Entry 6Y5D (electron microscopy, 4.10 A resolution (low resolution: residue-level contacts below are approximate; hydrogen-bond / salt-bridge calls are withheld)); this record covers chains E and J of the 22 polymer chains in the assembly.

== Chain E ==
Molecule: Histone H3.2
Source organism: Homo sapiens
UniProtKB: Q71DI3 (H32_HUMAN); residue numbers follow UniProt; this construct covers 39-136
Amino-acid sequence (98 residues; row label = number of the first residue in the row):
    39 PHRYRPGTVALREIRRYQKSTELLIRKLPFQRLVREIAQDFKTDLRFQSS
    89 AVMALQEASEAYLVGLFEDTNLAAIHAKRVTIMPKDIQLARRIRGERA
Unresolved in the structure: 135-136
Construct notes: conflict Ala111 (Cys in Q71DI3)
Swiss-Prot annotation at these positions:
  - modified residue: Tyr42 (Phosphotyrosine), Lys57 (N6,N6,N6-trimethyllysine), Ser58 (Phosphoserine), Lys65 (N6-(2-hydroxyisobutyryl)lysine), Lys80 (N6,N6,N6-trimethyllysine), Thr81 (Phosphothreonine), Ser87 (Phosphoserine), Thr108 (Phosphothreonine), Lys116 (N6-acetyllysine), Lys123 (N6-(2-hydroxyisobutyryl)lysine)

== Chain J ==
Molecule: 153-nt DNA strand
Sequence (153 nucleotides; row label = number of the first residue in the row):
     1 ATCACAGGATGTATATATCTGACACGTGCCTGGAGACTAGGGAGTAATCC
    51 CCTTGGCGGTTAAAACGCGGGGGACAGCGCGTACGTGCGTTTAAGCGGTG
   101 CTAGAGCTGTCTACGACCAATTGAGCGGCCTCGGCACCGGGATTCTCCAG
   151 GAT

== How chain E and chain J interact ==
Pairs across the interface - 24 pairs, chain E then chain J:
  His40(E) with DT146(J); DC147(J)
  Arg41(E) with DC147(J)
  Tyr42(E) with DT146(J); DC147(J)
  Arg43(E) with DG72(J); DC147(J); DC148(J)
  Thr46(E) with DT146(J); DC147(J)
  Arg64(E) with DA63(J); DA64(J)
  Arg73(E) with DT54(J)
  Arg84(E) with DT53(J); DT54(J)
  Phe85(E) with DT54(J)
  Gln86(E) with DT53(J)
  Arg117(E) with DA74(J); DC75(J)
  Val118(E) with DA74(J)
  Thr119(E) with DG73(J); DA74(J)
  Met121(E) with DA74(J); DC75(J)
Other interface residues (no listed pair), chain E (16 interface residues in all): Lys116, Lys123

== In short ==
Chain E and chain J form an interface of 16 and 11 residues respectively.
Here chain E is Histone H3.2 (Homo sapiens) and chain J is a 153-nt DNA strand. Entry 6Y5D (Structure of human
cGAS (K394E) bound to the nucleosome) was determined by electron microscopy together with 6Y5E from the same
study.
